Entry 6GFW (electron microscopy, 3.70 A resolution); this record covers chains D and G of the 9 polymer chains in the assembly.

# Chain D
Protein: DNA-directed RNA polymerase subunit beta'
Organism: Escherichia coli K-12
Notes: EC 2.7.7.6
UniProt: P0A8T7 (RPOC_ECOLI); residues 1-1407 here = UniProt positions 1-1407
Sequence (1407 residues; numbered 1 to 1407; the number before each row is that of its first residue):
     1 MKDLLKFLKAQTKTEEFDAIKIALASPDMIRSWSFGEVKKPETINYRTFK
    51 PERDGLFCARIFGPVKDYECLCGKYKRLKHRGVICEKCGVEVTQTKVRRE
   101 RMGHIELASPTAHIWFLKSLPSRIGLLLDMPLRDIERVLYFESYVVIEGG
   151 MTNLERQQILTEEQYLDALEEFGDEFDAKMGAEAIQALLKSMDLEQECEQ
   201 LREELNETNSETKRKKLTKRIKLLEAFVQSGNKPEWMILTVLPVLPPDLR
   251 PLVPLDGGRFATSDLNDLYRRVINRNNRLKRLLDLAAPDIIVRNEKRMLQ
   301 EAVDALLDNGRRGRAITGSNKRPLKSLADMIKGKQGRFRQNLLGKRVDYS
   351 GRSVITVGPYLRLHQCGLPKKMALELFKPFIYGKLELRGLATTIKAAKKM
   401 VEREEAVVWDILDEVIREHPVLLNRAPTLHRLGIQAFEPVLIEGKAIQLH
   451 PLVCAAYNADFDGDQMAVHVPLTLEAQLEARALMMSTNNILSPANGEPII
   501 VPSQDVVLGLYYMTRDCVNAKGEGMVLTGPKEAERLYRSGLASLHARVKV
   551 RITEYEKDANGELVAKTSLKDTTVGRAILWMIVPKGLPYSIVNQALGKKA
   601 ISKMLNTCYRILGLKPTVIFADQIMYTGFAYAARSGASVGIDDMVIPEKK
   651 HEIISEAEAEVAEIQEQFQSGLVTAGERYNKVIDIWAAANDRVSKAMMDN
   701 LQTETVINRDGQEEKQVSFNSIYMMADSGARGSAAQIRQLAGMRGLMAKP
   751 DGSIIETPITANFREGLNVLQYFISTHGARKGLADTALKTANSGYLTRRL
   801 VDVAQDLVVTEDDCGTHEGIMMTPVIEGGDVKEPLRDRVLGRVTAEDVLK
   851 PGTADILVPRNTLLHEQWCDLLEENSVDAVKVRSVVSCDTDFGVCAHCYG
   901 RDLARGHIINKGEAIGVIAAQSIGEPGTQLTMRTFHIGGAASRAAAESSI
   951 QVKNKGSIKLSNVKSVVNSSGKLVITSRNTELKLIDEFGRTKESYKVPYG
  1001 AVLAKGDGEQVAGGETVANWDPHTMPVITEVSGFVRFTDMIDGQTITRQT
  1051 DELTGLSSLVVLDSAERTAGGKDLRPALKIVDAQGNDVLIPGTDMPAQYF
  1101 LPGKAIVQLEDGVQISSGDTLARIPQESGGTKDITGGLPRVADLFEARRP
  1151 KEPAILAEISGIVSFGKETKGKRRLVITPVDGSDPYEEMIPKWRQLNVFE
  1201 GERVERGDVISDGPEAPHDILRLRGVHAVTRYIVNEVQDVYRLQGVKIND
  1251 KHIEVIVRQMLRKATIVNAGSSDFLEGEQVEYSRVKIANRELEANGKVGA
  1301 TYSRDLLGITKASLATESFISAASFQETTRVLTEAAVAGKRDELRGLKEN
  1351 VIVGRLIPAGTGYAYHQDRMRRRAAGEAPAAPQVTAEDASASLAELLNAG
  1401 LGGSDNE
Unresolved in the structure: 1-3, 1050-1056, 1068-1074, 1089-1096, 1127-1132, 1377-1407
Curated features (UniProtKB/Swiss-Prot):
  - binding site (Zn(2+)): Cys70, Cys72, Cys85, Cys88, Cys814, Cys888, Cys895, Cys898
  - binding site (Mg(2+)): Asp460, Asp462, Asp464
  - modified residue: Lys983 (N6-acetyllysine)
  - mutagenesis: Gln504 (Q504P: Resistant to antibiotics salinamide A and B), Asn690 (N690D: Resistant to antibiotics salinamide A and B), Met697 (M697V: Resistant to antibiotics salinamide A and B), Ala735 (A735T: Resistant to antibiotics salinamide A and B), Arg738 (R738C/H/P/S: Resistant to antibiotics salinamide A and B), Ala748 (A748E: Resistant to antibiotics salinamide A and B), Pro758 (P758S/T: Resistant to antibiotics salinamide A and B), Phe763 (F763C: Resistant to antibiotics salinamide A and B), Ser775 (S775A: Resistant to antibiotics salinamide A and B), Ala779 (A779T/V: Resistant to antibiotics salinamide A and B), Arg780 (R780C: Resistant to antibiotics salinamide A and B), Gly782 (G782A/C: Resistant to antibiotics salinamide A and B), 1 further mutagenesis entry in UniProt
From the paper describing this entry:
  - binding site for NifH promoter non-template DNA (chain G): Lys1170 to Leu1175
  - binding site for nifH promoter template DNA: Arg346

# Chain G
Molecule: NifH promoter non-template DNA
Sequence (63 nucleotides; numbered -35 to 27; the number before each row is that of its first residue; numbers below 1 keep their minus sign (DG-35 is residue -35)):
   -35 GAGACGGCTGGCACGACTTTTGCACTCGACTAAAGGGGCGCGCATGCTGT
    15 TGCGCATTCATGT
Unresolved in the structure: -35 to -30, 21-27

# Chain D / chain G interface
Contacting residue pairs - 5 pairs, chain D then chain G:
  Arg281(D) - DC-11(G)  salt bridge to the phosphate
  Arg1148(D) - DC7(G)  salt bridge to the phosphate
  Arg1148(D) - DA8(G)  salt bridge to the phosphate
  Lys1170(D) - DC17(G)  phosphate contact
  Lys1172(D) - DC17(G)  phosphate contact
Other interface residues (no listed pair), chain D (6 interface residues in all): Pro121, Gly1171
Other interface residues (no listed pair), chain G (8 interface residues in all): DA-12, DG6, DG10, DG16

# In short
6 residues of chain D and 8 residues of chain G are in contact; the contacts include 3 salt bridges. Among the
polar pairs are Arg281(D)-DC-11(G), Arg1148(D)-DC7(G) and Arg1148(D)-DA8(G). From the paper: a binding site
for NifH promoter non-template DNA (chain G) at Lys1170(D); a binding site for nifH promoter template DNA at
Arg346(D).
Chain D is DNA-directed RNA polymerase subunit beta' (Escherichia coli K-12) and chain G is NifH promoter
non-template DNA; the structure, Cryo-EM structure of bacterial RNA polymerase-sigma54 holoenzyme initial
transcribing complex, was determined by electron microscopy (same publication as 6GH5 and 6GH6).
